Entry 7XPN (X-ray diffraction, 3.98 A resolution); this record covers chains A and E of the 12 polymer chains in the assembly.

== Chain A (and E) ==
Name: Nucleoprotein
Source organism: Sprivirus cyprinus
Notes: chain E of this document is another copy of the same molecule, construct and numbering; everything in this record applies to it too
Chain sequence (418 residues; each row starts with the number of its first residue):
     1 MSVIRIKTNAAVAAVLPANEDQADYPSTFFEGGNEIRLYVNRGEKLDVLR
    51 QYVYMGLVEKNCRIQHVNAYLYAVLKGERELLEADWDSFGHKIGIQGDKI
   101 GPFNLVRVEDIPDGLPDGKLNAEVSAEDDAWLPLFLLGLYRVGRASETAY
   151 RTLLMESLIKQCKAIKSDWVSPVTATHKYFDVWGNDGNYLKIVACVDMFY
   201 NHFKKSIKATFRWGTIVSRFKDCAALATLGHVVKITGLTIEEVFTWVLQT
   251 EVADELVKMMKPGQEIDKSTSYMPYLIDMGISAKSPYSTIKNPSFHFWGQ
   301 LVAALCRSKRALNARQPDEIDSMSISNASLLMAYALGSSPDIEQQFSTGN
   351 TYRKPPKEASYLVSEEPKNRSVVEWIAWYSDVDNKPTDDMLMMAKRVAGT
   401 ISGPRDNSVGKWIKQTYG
Unresolved in the structure: 1

== How chain A and chain E interact ==
Contacting residue pairs - 12 pairs, chain A then chain E:
  I4(A) - T348(E)
  R5(A) - S347(E)
  R5(A) - T348(E)
  I6(A) - F346(E)  hydrophobic
  I6(A) - S347(E)
  K7(A) - F346(E)
  K7(A) - S347(E)  hydrogen bond (backbone-backbone)
  K7(A) - G349(E)
  K7(A) - N350(E)
  T8(A) - Q345(E)
  T8(A) - F346(E)
  N9(A) - Q345(E)  hydrogen bond

== Summary ==
Chain A and chain E each contribute 6 residues to their interface; the contacts include 2 hydrogen bonds.
Polar pairs include N9(A)-Q345(E) and K7(A)-S347(E).
Both chains are Nucleoprotein (Sprivirus cyprinus). Entry 7XPN (Structure of the Spring Viraemia of Carp Virus
Nucleoprotein) was determined by X-ray diffraction, deposited together with 7YG7.
